9H2B - chains C and D of the 14 polymer chains in the assembly; structure by electron microscopy, 4.10 A resolution (low resolution: residue-level contacts below are approximate; hydrogen-bond / salt-bridge calls are withheld).

Chain C (and D):
Protein: Protein C42
Organism: Autographa californica nucleopolyhedrovirus
Notes: chain D of this document is another copy of the same molecule, construct and numbering; everything in this record applies to it too
UniProtKB: P25695 (C42_NPVAC); residues 1-361 here = UniProt positions 1-361
Amino-acid sequence (361 residues; numbered 1 to 361; the number before each row is that of its first residue):
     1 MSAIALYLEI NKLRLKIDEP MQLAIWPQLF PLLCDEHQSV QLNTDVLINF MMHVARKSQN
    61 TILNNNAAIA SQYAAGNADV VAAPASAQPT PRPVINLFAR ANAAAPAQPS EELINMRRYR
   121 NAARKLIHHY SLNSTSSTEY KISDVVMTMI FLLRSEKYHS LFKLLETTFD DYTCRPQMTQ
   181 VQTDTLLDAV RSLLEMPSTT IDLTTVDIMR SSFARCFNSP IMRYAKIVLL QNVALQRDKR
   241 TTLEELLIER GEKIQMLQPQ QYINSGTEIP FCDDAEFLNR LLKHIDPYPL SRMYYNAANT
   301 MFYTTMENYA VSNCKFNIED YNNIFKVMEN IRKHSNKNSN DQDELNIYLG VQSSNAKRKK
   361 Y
Unresolved in the structure: 1-112, 197-199, 235-237, 335-361 (chain D: 1-111, 195-197, 233-237, 264-275, 333-361)
Swiss-Prot annotation at these positions:
  - region: Leu32 to Glu36 (LXCXE motif)
  - motif: Lys357 to Lys360 (Nuclear localization signal)

How chain C and chain D interact:
Residue-residue contacts (95):
  Leu113(C) with His159(D); Lys163(D); Glu166(D)
  Ile114(C) with Phe162(D); Glu166(D)
  Tyr119(C) with Glu166(D)
  His129(C) with Arg223(D); Tyr224(D)
  Tyr130(C) with Ile221(D); Met222(D)
  Ser137(C) with Lys226(D)
  Glu139(C) with Arg223(D)
  Tyr140(C) with Pro220(D); Ile221(D); Arg223(D)
  Lys141(C) with Phe217(D); Asn218(D); Ser219(D); Ile221(D)
  Ile142(C) with Ile142(D); Val145(D); Cys216(D); Phe217(D); Ser219(D); Ile221(D)
  Ser143(C) with Phe169(D); Phe217(D)
  Val145(C) with Val146(D); Ile221(D)
  Val146(C) with Met149(D); Phe169(D)
  Met147(C) with Phe169(D)
  Met149(C) with Val146(D)
  Ile150(C) with Met149(D); Leu153(D); Phe162(D)
  Leu153(C) with Ile114(D); Ile150(D)
  His159(C) with Leu113(D)
  Phe162(C) with Leu113(D); Ile114(D)
  Lys163(C) with Leu113(D)
  Glu166(C) with Arg118(D); Tyr119(D)
  Phe169(C) with Ser143(D); Val146(D); Met147(D)
  Ser212(C) with Met222(D); Tyr224(D)
  Arg215(C) with Tyr224(D)
  Cys216(C) with Ile142(D)
  Phe217(C) with Lys141(D); Ile142(D); Ser143(D); Val146(D)
  Asn218(C) with Lys141(D)
  Ser219(C) with Lys141(D); Ile142(D)
  Pro220(C) with Tyr140(D)
  Ile221(C) with Tyr140(D); Val145(D); Ser219(D)
  Met222(C) with Ser219(D); Pro220(D)
  Arg223(C) with Ser136(D); Pro220(D)
  Tyr224(C) with Pro220(D)
  Ala225(C) with Pro220(D); Ile221(D); Arg223(D)
  Lys226(C) with Ile221(D); Met222(D); Arg223(D)
  Ile227(C) with Arg223(D); Ala225(D)
  Val228(C) with Met222(D); Arg223(D); Tyr224(D); Ala225(D)
  Leu229(C) with Tyr224(D)
  Leu230(C) with Tyr224(D)
  Ser291(C) with Leu229(D)
  Tyr294(C) with Leu229(D)
  Tyr295(C) with Lys226(D); Ile227(D); Leu229(D)
  Asn299(C) with Lys226(D); Ile227(D)
  Phe302(C) with Ala225(D)
  Tyr303(C) with Ala225(D); Lys226(D)
  Glu329(C) with Asn232(D)
  Arg332(C) with Asn232(D)
  Lys333(C) with Lys239(D)
  His334(C) with Lys239(D)
Other interface residues (no listed pair), chain C (57 interface residues in all): Arg118, Leu126, Leu132, Thr138, Arg154, Ala298, Tyr321, Phe325
Other interface residues (no listed pair), chain D (39 interface residues in all): Tyr130, Arg154, Asp170, Asp238

Overview:
The interface between chain C and chain D involves 57 residues on one side and 39 on the other.
Chain C and chain D are both Protein C42 (Autographa californica nucleopolyhedrovirus); the structure, AcMNPV
basal cap - C14 anchor complex only, was determined by electron microscopy, deposited together with 9H2A,
9H2C, 9H2H, 9H2J and 9H2K.
